Entry 2YHI (X-ray diffraction, 1.80 A resolution); this record covers chains A and C of the 4 polymer chains in the assembly.

== Chain A (and C) ==
Molecule: Pteridine reductase, putative
Organism: Trypanosoma brucei
Notes: EC 1.5.1.33; chain C of this document is another copy of the same molecule, construct and numbering; everything in this record applies to it too
UniProt: Q581W1 (Q581W1_9TRYP); residues 1-268 here correspond to UniProt positions 102-369 (UniProt number = residue number + 101)
Chain sequence (288 residues; each row starts with the number of its first residue; numbers below 1 keep their minus sign (Met-19 is residue -19)):
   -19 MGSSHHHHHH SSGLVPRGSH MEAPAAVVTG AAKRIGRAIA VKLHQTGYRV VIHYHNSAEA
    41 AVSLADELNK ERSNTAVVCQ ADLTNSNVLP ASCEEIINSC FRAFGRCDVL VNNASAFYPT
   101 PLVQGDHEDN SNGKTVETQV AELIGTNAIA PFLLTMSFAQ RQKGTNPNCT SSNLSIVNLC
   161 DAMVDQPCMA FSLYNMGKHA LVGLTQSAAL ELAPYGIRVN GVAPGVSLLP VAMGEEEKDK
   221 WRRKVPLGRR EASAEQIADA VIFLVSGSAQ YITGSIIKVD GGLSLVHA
Disordered / not traced: -19 to 1, 104-112, 143-151
Differences from the reference sequence: expression tag (-19 to 0)
Modified residues: Cys59 (s-oxy cysteine; CSX)
Covalently attached groups: (2S,3S)-1,4-dimercaptobutane-2,3-diol (DTV) linked to Cys168
Small-molecule neighbours:
  - (2S,3S)-1,4-dimercaptobutane-2,3-diol (DTV): Phe97, Phe171, Pro210, Met213, Glu217, Trp221
  - NADP (NAP; NADP nicotinamide-adenine-dinucleotide phosphate): Gly10, Lys13, Arg14, Ile15, Gly16, His33, Tyr34, His35, Asn36, Ser37, Ala61, Asp62, Leu63, Thr64, Asn93, Ala94, Ser95, Ala96, Thr126, Asn127, Leu159, Cys160, Asp161, Tyr174, Lys178, Pro204, Gly205, Val206, Ser207, Leu208
  - 5-(2-chloroethyl)-1,3,4-thiadiazol-2-amine (W16): Phe97, Asp161, Tyr174, Val206, Pro210, Met213, Trp221
From the paper describing this entry:
  - binding site for 5-(2-chloroethyl)-1,3,4-thiadiazol-2-amine: Ser95, Phe97, Tyr174, Val206, Pro210, Met213, Trp221

== Chain A / chain C interface ==
Pairs across the interface (24):
  Met163(A) - His267(C)
  Asp165(A) - Leu265(C)
  Gln166(A) - Gln166(C)
  Gln166(A) - Ser264(C)
  Gln166(A) - Leu265(C)
  Gln166(A) - His267(C)
  Pro167(A) - Leu265(C)
  Pro167(A) - His267(C)
  Trp221(A) - His267(C)
  Lys224(A) - Ala268(C)  hydrogen bond (side chain-backbone)
  Ser264(A) - Asp165(C)
  Ser264(A) - Gln166(C)
  Leu265(A) - Asp165(C)
  Leu265(A) - Gln166(C)
  Leu265(A) - Pro167(C)
  Val266(A) - Ala268(C)  hydrophobic
  His267(A) - Met163(C)
  His267(A) - Gln166(C)
  His267(A) - Pro167(C)
  His267(A) - Trp221(C)
  His267(A) - Ala268(C)
  Ala268(A) - Lys224(C)  hydrogen bond (backbone-side chain)
  Ala268(A) - Val266(C)  hydrophobic
  Ala268(A) - His267(C)
Interface residues without a listed pair, chain A (13 interface residues in all): Cys168, Leu263
Interface residues without a listed pair, chain C (12 interface residues in all): Cys168

== In short ==
13 residues of chain A and 12 residues of chain C are in contact; the contacts include 2 hydrogen bonds. Its
one hydrogen-bonded contact is Lys224(A)-Ala268(C). Bound to chain A: NADP and
5-(2-chloroethyl)-1,3,4-thiadiazol-2-amine. (2S,3S)-1,4-dimercaptobutane-2,3-diol is covalently linked to
Cys168(A). The paper reports a binding site for 5-(2-chloroethyl)-1,3,4-thiadiazol-2-amine at Ser95(A),
Phe97(A) and Tyr174(A) among others.
Both chains are Pteridine reductase, putative (Trypanosoma brucei). Entry 2YHI (Trypanosoma brucei PTR1 in
complex with inhibitor WH16) was determined by X-ray diffraction (same publication as 5IZC, 4WCD, 4WCF and
2YHU).
